PDB entry 3S1N | X-ray diffraction, 3.10 A resolution | chains B and R of the 12 polymer chains in the assembly

== Chain B ==
Molecule: DNA-directed RNA polymerase II subunit RPB2
From: Saccharomyces cerevisiae
Notes: EC 2.7.7.6
Reference sequence: P08518 (RPB2_YEAST); numbering as in UniProt (aligned over 1-1224)
Amino-acid sequence (1224 residues; each row starts with the number of its first residue):
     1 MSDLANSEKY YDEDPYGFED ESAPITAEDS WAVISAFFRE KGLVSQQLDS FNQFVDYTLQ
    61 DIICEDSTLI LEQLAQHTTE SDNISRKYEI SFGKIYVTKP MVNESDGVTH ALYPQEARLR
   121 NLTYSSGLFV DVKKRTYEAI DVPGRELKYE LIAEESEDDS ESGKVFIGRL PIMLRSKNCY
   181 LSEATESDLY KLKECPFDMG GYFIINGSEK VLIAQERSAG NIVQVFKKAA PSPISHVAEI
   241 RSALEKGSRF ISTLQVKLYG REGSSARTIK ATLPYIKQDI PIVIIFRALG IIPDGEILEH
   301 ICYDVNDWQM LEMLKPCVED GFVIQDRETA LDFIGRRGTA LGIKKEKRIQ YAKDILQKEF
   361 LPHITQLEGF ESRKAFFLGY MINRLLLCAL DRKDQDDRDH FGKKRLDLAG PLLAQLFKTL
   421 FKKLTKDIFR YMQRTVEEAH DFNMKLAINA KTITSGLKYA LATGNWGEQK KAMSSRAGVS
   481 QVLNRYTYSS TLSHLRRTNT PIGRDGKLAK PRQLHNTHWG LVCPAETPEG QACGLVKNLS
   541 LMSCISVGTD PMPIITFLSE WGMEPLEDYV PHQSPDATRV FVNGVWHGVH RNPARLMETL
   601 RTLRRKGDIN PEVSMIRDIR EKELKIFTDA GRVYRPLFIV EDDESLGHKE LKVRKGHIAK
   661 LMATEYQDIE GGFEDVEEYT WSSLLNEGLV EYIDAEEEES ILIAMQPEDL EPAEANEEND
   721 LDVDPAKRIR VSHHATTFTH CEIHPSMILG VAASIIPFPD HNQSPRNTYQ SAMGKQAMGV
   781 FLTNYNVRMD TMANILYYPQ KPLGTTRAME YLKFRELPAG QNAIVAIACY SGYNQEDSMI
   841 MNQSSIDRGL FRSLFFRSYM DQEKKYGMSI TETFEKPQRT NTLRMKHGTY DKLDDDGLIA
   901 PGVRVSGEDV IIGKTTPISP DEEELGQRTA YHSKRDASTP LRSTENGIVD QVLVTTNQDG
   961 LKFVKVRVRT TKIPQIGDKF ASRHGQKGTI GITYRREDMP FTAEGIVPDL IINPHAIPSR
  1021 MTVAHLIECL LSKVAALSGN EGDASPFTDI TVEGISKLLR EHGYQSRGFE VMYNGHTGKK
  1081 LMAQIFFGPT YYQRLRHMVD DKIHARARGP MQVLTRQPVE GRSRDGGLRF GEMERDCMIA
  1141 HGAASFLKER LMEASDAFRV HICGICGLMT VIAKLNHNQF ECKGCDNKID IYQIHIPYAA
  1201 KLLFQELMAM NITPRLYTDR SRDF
Unresolved in the structure: 1-19, 71-88, 142-163, 336-344, 438-445, 503-508, 669-677, 716-721, 920-932
Bound ions: Zn2+: Cys1163, Cys1166, Cys1182, Cys1185

== Chain R ==
Molecule: 5-nt RNA strand
Sequence (5 nucleotides; each row starts with the number of its first residue):
     6 AGAGC
Bound ions: Mg2+: C10 (shared with 3 residues of chain A)

== How chain B and chain R interact ==
Contacting residue pairs (6):
  Gln481(B) with G7(R), phosphate contact
  Gln776(B) with G9(R), hydrogen bond to the phosphate
  Lys979(B) with G9(R), hydrogen bond to the sugar
  Lys987(B) with G9(R), phosphate contact; C10(R), salt bridge to the phosphate
  His1097(B) with A8(R), sugar contact
Other interface residues (no listed pair), chain B (8 interface residues in all): Ala477, Gly478, Ala772

== In short ==
8 residues of chain B and 4 residues of chain R are in contact, with 2 hydrogen bonds and 1 salt bridge. Polar
contacts include Lys979(B)-G9(R), Gln776(B)-G9(R) and Lys987(B)-C10(R). Cys1163(B), Cys1166(B), Cys1182(B) and
Cys1185(B) form the Zn2+ site.
Here chain B is DNA-directed RNA polymerase II subunit RPB2 (Saccharomyces cerevisiae) and chain R is a 5-nt
RNA strand. Entry 3S1N (RNA Polymerase II Initiation Complex with a 5-nt RNA (variant 2)) was determined by
X-ray diffraction, deposited together with 3RZD, 3RZO, 3S14, 3S15, 3S16, 3S17 and 5 further entries.
